2BMZ - chain A; structure by X-ray diffraction, 2.40 A resolution.

# Chain A
Molecule: Ripening-associated protein
From: Musa acuminata
UniProt: O22321 (O22321_MUSAC); residue numbers follow UniProt; this construct covers 1-141
Chain sequence (141 residues; row label = number of the first residue in the row):
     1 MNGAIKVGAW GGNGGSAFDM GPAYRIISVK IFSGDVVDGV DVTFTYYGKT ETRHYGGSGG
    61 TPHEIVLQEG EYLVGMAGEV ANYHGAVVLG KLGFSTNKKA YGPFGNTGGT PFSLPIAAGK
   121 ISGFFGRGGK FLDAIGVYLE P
Metal / ion sites: Cd2+: D41, H54 (shared with 1 residue of chain B)

# Summary
D41 and H54 coordinate Cd2+.
Chain A is Ripening-associated protein (Musa acuminata); the structure, Banana Lectin bound to Xyl-b1,3
Man-a-O-Methyl (XM), was determined by X-ray diffraction (same publication as 2BMY and 2BN0).
